Entry 4Y80 (X-ray diffraction, 2.50 A resolution); this record covers chains O and U of the 34 polymer chains in the assembly.

Chain O:
Molecule: Proteasome subunit alpha type-2
Organism: Saccharomyces cerevisiae S288c
Notes: EC 3.4.25.1
UniProt: P23639 (PSA2_YEAST); residues 1-250 here = UniProt positions 1-250
Chain sequence (250 residues; numbered 1 to 250; the number before each row is that of its first residue):
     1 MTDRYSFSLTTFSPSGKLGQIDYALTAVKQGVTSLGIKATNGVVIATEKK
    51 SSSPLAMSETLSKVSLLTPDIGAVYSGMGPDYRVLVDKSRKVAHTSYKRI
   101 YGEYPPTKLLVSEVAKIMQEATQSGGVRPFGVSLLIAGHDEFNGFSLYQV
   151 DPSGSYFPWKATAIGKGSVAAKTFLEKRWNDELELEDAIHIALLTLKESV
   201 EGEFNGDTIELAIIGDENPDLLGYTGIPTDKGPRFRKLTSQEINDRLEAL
Curated features (UniProtKB/Swiss-Prot):
  - cross-link: Lys108 (Glycyl lysine isopeptide (Lys-Gly) (interchain with G-Cter in ubiquitin))

Chain U:
Molecule: Proteasome subunit alpha type-1
Organism: Saccharomyces cerevisiae S288c
Notes: EC 3.4.25.1
UniProt: P21243 (PSA1_YEAST); residues -8 to 243 here correspond to UniProt positions 1-252 (UniProt number = residue number + 9)
Chain sequence (252 residues; numbered -8 to 243; the number before each row is that of its first residue; numbers below 1 keep their minus sign (Met-8 is residue -8)):
    -8 MSGAAAASAAGYDRHITIFSPEGRLYQVEYAFKATNQTNINSLAVRGKDC
    42 TVVISQKKVPDKLLDPTTVSYIFCISRTIGMVVNGPIPDARNAALRAKAE
    92 AAEFRYKYGYDMPCDVLAKRMANLSQIYTQRAYMRPLGVILTFVSVDEEL
   142 GPSIYKTDPAGYYVGYKATATGPKQQEITTNLENHFKKSKIDHINEESWE
   192 KVVEFAITHMIDALGTEFSKNDLEVGVATKDKFFTLSAENIEERLVAIAE
   242 QD
Not modelled in the structure: -8 to 1, 243

Chain O / chain U interface:
Residue-residue contacts - 66 pairs, chain O then chain U:
  Asp3(O) with Tyr124(U)
  Tyr5(O) with Ile7(U); Ala123(U), hydrophobic; Tyr124(U), hydrophobic
  Leu9(O) with Ile9(U), hydrophobic; Ala123(U), hydrophobic
  Gln20(O) with Ile9(U); Phe10(U), hydrogen bond (side chain-backbone)
  Tyr23(O) with Phe10(U), hydrophobic; Ser11(U); Pro12(U), hydrophobic; Gly14(U)
  Ala24(O) with Phe10(U), hydrophobic
  Thr26(O) with Pro12(U); Glu13(U)
  Ala27(O) with Gly14(U)
  Ser52(O) with Tyr153(U), hydrogen bond
  Ser53(O) with Thr170(U)
  Pro54(O) with Lys158(U); Glu174(U)
  Leu55(O) with Tyr157(U); Lys158(U), hydrogen bond (backbone-backbone); Ala159(U); Thr170(U); Leu173(U), hydrophobic; Phe177(U), hydrophobic
  Ala56(O) with Gly156(U); Tyr157(U), hydrophobic
  Met57(O) with Arg37(U); Val155(U); Gly156(U), hydrogen bond (backbone-backbone); Tyr157(U); Lys158(U)
  Thr60(O) with Tyr146(U); Val155(U); Gly156(U), hydrogen bond (side chain-backbone)
  Leu61(O) with Tyr153(U), hydrophobic; Tyr154(U); Val155(U), hydrophobic
  Met78(O) with Phe10(U), hydrophobic; Leu16(U), hydrophobic
  Pro80(O) with Gln117(U); Ala151(U); Gly152(U); Tyr153(U)
  Asp81(O) with Gln117(U)
  Arg83(O) with Ala113(U), hydrogen bond (side chain-backbone); Asn114(U); Gly152(U), hydrogen bond (side chain-backbone); Tyr154(U)
  Val84(O) with Asn114(U); Gln117(U)
  Asp87(O) with Lys110(U), salt bridge; Asn114(U)
  Gly126(O) with Arg122(U); Ala123(U), hydrogen bond (backbone-backbone)
  Val127(O) with Gln121(U); Arg122(U)
  Arg128(O) with Thr8(U); Phe10(U); Leu16(U); Thr120(U), hydrogen bond (side chain-backbone); Gln121(U), hydrogen bond (backbone-backbone)
  Pro129(O) with Phe10(U)
  Phe130(O) with Gln121(U)
  Gly131(O) with Phe10(U)
Interface residues without a listed pair, chain O (30 interface residues in all): Thr2, Ala121
Interface residues without a listed pair, chain U (34 interface residues in all): Thr160

Summary:
30 residues of chain O and 34 residues of chain U are in contact; the contacts include 10 hydrogen bonds and 1
salt bridge. Among the polar pairs are Asp87(O)-Lys110(U), Gln20(O)-Phe10(U) and Ser52(O)-Tyr153(U).
Chain O is Proteasome subunit alpha type-2 and chain U is Proteasome subunit alpha type-1, both from
Saccharomyces cerevisiae S288c; the structure, Yeast 20S proteasome in complex with Ac-LAI-ep, was determined
by X-ray diffraction, deposited together with 4Y69, 4Y6A, 4Y6V, 4Y6Z, 4Y70, 4Y74 and 34 further entries.
